PDB entry 8QU3 | X-ray diffraction, 1.41 A resolution | chains A and B of the 3 polymer chains in the assembly

# Chain A
Protein: Nuclear transcription factor Y subunit alpha
Reference sequence: P23511 (NFYA_HUMAN); numbering as in UniProt (aligned over 270-282)
Sequence (15 residues; row label = number of the first residue in the row):
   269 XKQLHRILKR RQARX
Differences from the reference sequence: acetylation (269); engineered mutation Leu-272 (Tyr in P23511); amidation (283)
Modified positions: ACE (acetyl group) at position 269, NH2 (amino group) at position 283; Leu-272 (norleucine; NLE); Leu-276 (2-methyl-L-norleucine; MK8)
Glycans and other covalent adducts: covalent link Leu-272/Leu-276

# Chain B
Protein: Nuclear transcription factor Y subunit beta
Organism: Homo sapiens
Reference sequence: P25208 (NFYB_HUMAN); residue numbers follow UniProt; this construct covers 51-143
Sequence (95 residues; row label = number of the first residue in the row):
    49 GPSFREQDIY LPIANVARIM KNAIPQTGKI AKDAKECVQE CVSEFISFIT SEASERCHQE
   109 KRKTINGEDI LFAMSTLGFD SYVEPLKLYL QKFRE
Not modelled in the structure: 49-56
Differences from the reference sequence: expression tag (49-50)
UniProt features mapped onto this chain:
  - DNA-binding region: Leu-59 to Ala-65
  - region: Val-86 to Ile-97 (Subunit association domain (SAD))
  - cross-link: Lys-140 (Glycyl lysine isopeptide (Lys-Gly) (interchain with G-Cter in ubiquitin))

# Chain A / chain B interface
Pairs across the interface - 16 pairs, chain A then chain B:
  Lys-270(A) / Thr-124(B)
  Lys-270(A) / Leu-125(B)
  Lys-270(A) / Gly-126(B)
  Gln-271(A) / Phe-96(B)
  Gln-271(A) / Leu-125(B)  hydrogen bond (side chain-backbone)
  Gln-271(A) / Phe-127(B)
  Arg-274(A) / Phe-96(B)
  Arg-274(A) / Ser-99(B)  hydrogen bond
  Arg-274(A) / Glu-100(B)  salt bridge
  Arg-274(A) / Glu-103(B)  salt bridge
  Ile-275(A) / Phe-96(B)  hydrophobic
  Lys-277(A) / Glu-103(B)  salt bridge
  Arg-278(A) / Glu-92(B)  salt bridge
  Arg-278(A) / Ser-95(B)
  Arg-278(A) / Ser-99(B)
  Arg-282(A) / Glu-92(B)  salt bridge

# Summary
7 residues of chain A face 10 of chain B across their interface; the contacts include 2 hydrogen bonds and 5
salt bridges. Polar contacts include Arg-274(A)/Glu-100(B), Arg-274(A)/Glu-103(B) and Lys-277(A)/Glu-103(B).
From UniProt: a DNA-binding region on chain B.
Here chain A is Nuclear transcription factor Y subunit alpha and chain B is Nuclear transcription factor Y
subunit beta (Homo sapiens). Entry 8QU3 (NF-YB/C Heterodimer in Complex with a 13-mer NF-YA-derived Peptide
Stabilized with C8-Hydrocarbon Linker) was determined by X-ray diffraction (same publication as 8QU2 and
8QU4).
